Entry 6VKN (electron microscopy, 3.70 A resolution); this record covers chains A and C of the 12 polymer chains in the assembly.

# Chain A (and C)
Protein: Envelope glycoprotein gp160
From: Human immunodeficiency virus 1
Notes: chain C of this document is another copy of the same molecule, construct and numbering; everything in this record applies to it too
UniProt: Q2N0S6 (Q2N0S6_9HIV1); the construct lacks a stretch of the UniProt sequence and is renumbered around it, so the offset changes along the chain: 31-141 = UniProt 30-140; 150-185 = UniProt 141-176; 188-309 = UniProt 187-308; 312-323 = UniProt 309-320; 2 more segments
Chain sequence (475 residues; numbered 31 to 507 plus 11 insertion-coded residues; 13 numbers in that range are skipped by the numbering (no residue carries them; nothing is unmodelled there); the number before each row is that of its first residue; a row labelled like 185A-185J holds insertion residues (185A, then the next letters in order)):
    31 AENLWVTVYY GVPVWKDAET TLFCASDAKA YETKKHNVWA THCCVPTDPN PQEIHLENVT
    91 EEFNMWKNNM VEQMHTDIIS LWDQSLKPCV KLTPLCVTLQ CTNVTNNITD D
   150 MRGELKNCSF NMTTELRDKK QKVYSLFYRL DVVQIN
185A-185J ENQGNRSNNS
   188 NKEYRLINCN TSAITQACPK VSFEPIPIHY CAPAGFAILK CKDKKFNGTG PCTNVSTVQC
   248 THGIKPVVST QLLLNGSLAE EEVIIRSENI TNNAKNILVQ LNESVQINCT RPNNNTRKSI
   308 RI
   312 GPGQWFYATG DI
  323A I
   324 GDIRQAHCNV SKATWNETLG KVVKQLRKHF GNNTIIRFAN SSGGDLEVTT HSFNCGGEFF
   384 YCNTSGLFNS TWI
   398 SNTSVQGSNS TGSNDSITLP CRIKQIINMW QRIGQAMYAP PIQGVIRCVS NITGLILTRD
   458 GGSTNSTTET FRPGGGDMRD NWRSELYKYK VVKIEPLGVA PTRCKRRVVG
Disordered / not traced: 61-65, 185A-185J, 398-412, 504-507
Differences from the reference sequence: engineered mutation Lys64 (Glu63 in Q2N0S6), Cys73 (Ala72 in Q2N0S6), Thr240 (Pro239 in Q2N0S6), Asn241 (Ser240 in Q2N0S6), Ile271 (Met270 in Q2N0S6), Leu288 (Phe287 in Q2N0S6), Glu290 (Thr289 in Q2N0S6), Ser291 (Pro290 in Q2N0S6), Trp316 (Ala313 in Q2N0S6), Asn332 (Thr330 in Q2N0S6), Cys501 (Ala498 in Q2N0S6)
Cystine bridges: Cys119-Cys205, Cys126-Cys196, Cys131-Cys157, Cys218-Cys247, Cys228-Cys239, Cys296-Cys331, Cys378-Cys445, Cys385-Cys418
Covalently attached groups: N-acetylglucosamine (NAG) linked to Asn88, Asn133, Asn156, Asn160, Asn197, Asn234, Asn241, Asn262, Asn276, Asn289, Asn295, Asn301, Asn332, Asn339, Asn355, Asn386, Asn392, Asn448

# How chain A and chain C interact
Pairs across the interface (16):
  Glu164(A) with Cys126(C); Cys196(C)
  Leu165(A) with Cys126(C); Thr128(C); Arg192(C)
  Arg166(A) with Pro124(C), hydrogen bond (side chain-backbone); Cys126(C), hydrogen bond (backbone-backbone); Val127(C); Asn160(C), hydrogen bond (side chain-backbone); Met161(C)
  Asp167(A) with Val127(C); Thr128(C), hydrogen bond
  Lys168(A) with Thr128(C)
  Arg308(A) with Asn197(C), hydrogen bond (side chain-backbone)
  Pro313(A) with Cys196(C)
  Gly314(A) with Thr198(C)
Other interface residues (no listed pair), chain C (12 interface residues in all): Ser199, Ala200

# Summary
Chain A and chain C form an interface of 8 and 12 residues respectively, with 5 hydrogen bonds. Polar contacts
include Arg166(A)-Pro124(C), Arg166(A)-Asn160(C) and Asp167(A)-Thr128(C). Covalently linked
N-acetylglucosamine: at Asn88(A), Asn133(A), Asn156(A), Asn160(A), Asn197(A) and Asn234(A) and 12 more.
Chain A and chain C are both Envelope glycoprotein gp160 (Human immunodeficiency virus 1); the structure,
BG505 SOSIP.v5.2.N241.N289 in complex with rhesus macaque Fab RM19R, was determined by electron microscopy
together with 6VL5 and 6VL6 from the same study.
